5HHP - chains A and C of the 3 polymer chains in the assembly; structure by X-ray diffraction, 1.90 A resolution.

[Chain A]
Name: HLA class I histocompatibility antigen, A-2 alpha chain
Source organism: Homo sapiens
UniProt: P01892 (1A02_HUMAN); residues 1-274 here correspond to UniProt positions 25-298 (UniProt number = residue number + 24)
Amino-acid sequence (274 residues; numbered 1 to 274; the number before each row is that of its first residue):
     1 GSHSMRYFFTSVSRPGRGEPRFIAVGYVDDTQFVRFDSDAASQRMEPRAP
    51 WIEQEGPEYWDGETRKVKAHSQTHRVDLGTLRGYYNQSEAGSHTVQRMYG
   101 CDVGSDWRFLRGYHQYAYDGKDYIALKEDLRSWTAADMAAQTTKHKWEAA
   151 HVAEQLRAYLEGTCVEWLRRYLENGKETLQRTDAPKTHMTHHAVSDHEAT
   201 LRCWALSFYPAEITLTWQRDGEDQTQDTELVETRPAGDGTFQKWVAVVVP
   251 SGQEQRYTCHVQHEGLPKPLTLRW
Cystine bridges: Cys-101/Cys-164, Cys-203/Cys-259
Differences from the reference sequence: engineered mutation Val-245 (Ala269 in P01892)

[Chain C]
Name: M1-G4E, gilefvftl
Amino-acid sequence (9 residues; row label = number of the first residue in the row):
     1 GILEFVFTL

[Chain A / chain C interface]
Residue-residue contacts (44):
  Met-5(A) / Gly-1(C)
  Tyr-7(A) / Gly-1(C)  hydrogen bond (side chain-backbone)
  Tyr-7(A) / Ile-2(C)  hydrophobic
  Glu-63(A) / Gly-1(C)
  Glu-63(A) / Ile-2(C)  hydrogen bond (side chain-backbone)
  Arg-65(A) / Glu-4(C)  salt bridge
  Lys-66(A) / Ile-2(C)  hydrogen bond (side chain-backbone)
  Lys-66(A) / Leu-3(C)
  Lys-66(A) / Glu-4(C)
  Val-67(A) / Ile-2(C)
  His-70(A) / Ile-2(C)
  His-70(A) / Leu-3(C)
  His-70(A) / Val-6(C)
  Thr-73(A) / Val-6(C)
  Thr-73(A) / Phe-7(C)
  Thr-73(A) / Thr-8(C)
  Asp-77(A) / Thr-8(C)
  Asp-77(A) / Leu-9(C)  hydrogen bond (side chain-backbone)
  Thr-80(A) / Leu-9(C)
  Leu-81(A) / Leu-9(C)  hydrophobic
  Tyr-84(A) / Leu-9(C)
  Arg-97(A) / Val-6(C)
  Arg-97(A) / Phe-7(C)
  Tyr-99(A) / Ile-2(C)
  Tyr-99(A) / Leu-3(C)  hydrogen bond (side chain-backbone)
  His-114(A) / Phe-7(C)
  Tyr-116(A) / Leu-9(C)  hydrophobic
  Tyr-123(A) / Leu-9(C)
  Thr-143(A) / Leu-9(C)  hydrogen bond (side chain-backbone)
  Lys-146(A) / Thr-8(C)  hydrogen bond (side chain-backbone)
  Lys-146(A) / Leu-9(C)
  Trp-147(A) / Phe-7(C)  hydrophobic
  Trp-147(A) / Thr-8(C)  hydrogen bond (side chain-backbone)
  Trp-147(A) / Leu-9(C)  hydrophobic
  Val-152(A) / Phe-7(C)  hydrophobic
  Gln-155(A) / Phe-5(C)
  Gln-155(A) / Phe-7(C)
  Leu-156(A) / Leu-3(C)  hydrophobic
  Leu-156(A) / Phe-7(C)  hydrophobic
  Tyr-159(A) / Gly-1(C)  hydrogen bond (side chain-backbone)
  Tyr-159(A) / Ile-2(C)
  Tyr-159(A) / Leu-3(C)  hydrophobic
  Trp-167(A) / Gly-1(C)
  Tyr-171(A) / Gly-1(C)  hydrogen bond (side chain-backbone)
Interface residues without a listed pair, chain A (30 interface residues in all): Phe-9, Met-45, Tyr-59, Val-76

[Overview]
The interface between chain A and chain C involves 30 residues on one side and 9 on the other, with 10
hydrogen bonds and 1 salt bridge. Polar contacts include Arg-65(A)/Glu-4(C), Tyr-7(A)/Gly-1(C) and
Glu-63(A)/Ile-2(C).
Chain A is HLA class I histocompatibility antigen, A-2 alpha chain (Homo sapiens) and chain C is M1-G4E,
gilefvftl; the structure, Crystal Structure of HLA-A*0201 in complex with M1-G4E, was determined by X-ray
diffraction (same publication as 5HHM, 5HHN, 5HHO and 5HHQ).
